8QXN - chains C and D of the 4 polymer chains in the assembly; structure by electron microscopy, 2.98 A resolution.

[Chain C (and D)]
Name: Deoxynucleoside triphosphate triphosphohydrolase SAMHD1
Organism: Homo sapiens
Notes: chain D of this document is another copy of the same molecule, construct and numbering; everything in this record applies to it too
UniProt: Q9Y3Z3 (SAMH1_HUMAN); numbering as in UniProt (aligned over 1-626)
Sequence (626 residues; row label = number of the first residue in the row):
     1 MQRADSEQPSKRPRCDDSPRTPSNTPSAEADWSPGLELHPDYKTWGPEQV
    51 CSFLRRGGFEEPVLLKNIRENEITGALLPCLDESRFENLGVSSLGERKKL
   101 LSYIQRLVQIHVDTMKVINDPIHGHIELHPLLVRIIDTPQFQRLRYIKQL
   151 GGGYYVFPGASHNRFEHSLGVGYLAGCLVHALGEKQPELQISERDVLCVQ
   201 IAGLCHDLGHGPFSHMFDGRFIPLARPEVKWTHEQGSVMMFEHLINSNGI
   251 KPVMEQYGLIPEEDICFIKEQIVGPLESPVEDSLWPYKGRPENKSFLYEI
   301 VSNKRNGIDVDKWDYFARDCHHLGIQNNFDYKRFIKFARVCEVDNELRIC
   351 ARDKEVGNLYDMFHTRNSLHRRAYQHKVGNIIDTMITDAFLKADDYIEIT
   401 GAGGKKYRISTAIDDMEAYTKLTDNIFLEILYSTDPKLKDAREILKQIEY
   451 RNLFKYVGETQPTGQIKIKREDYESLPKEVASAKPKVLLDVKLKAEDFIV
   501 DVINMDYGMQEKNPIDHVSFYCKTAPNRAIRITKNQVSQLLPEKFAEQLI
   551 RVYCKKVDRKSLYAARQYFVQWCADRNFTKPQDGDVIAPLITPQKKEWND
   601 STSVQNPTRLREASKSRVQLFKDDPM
Unresolved in the structure: 1-113, 276-283, 506-517, 522-544, 579-626 (chain D: 1-113, 277-283, 579-626)
Curated features (UniProtKB/Swiss-Prot):
  - active site: H233
  - binding site (GTP): K116, V117, D137, Q142, R145, R451, K455, K523
  - binding site (dATP): N119, Q149, V156, R164, H210, H215, K312, Y315, D319, R333, R352, K354, N358, R366, Q375, H376, K377, K523
  - binding site (dCTP): N119, Q149, V156, R164, H210, H215, K312, Y315, D319, R333, R352, K354, R366, R372, Q375, H376, K377, K523
  - binding site (dGTP): N119, Q149, L150, V156, R164, K312, Y315, D319, R333, R352, K354, N358, R366, Y374, Q375, H376, K377, K523
  - binding site (dTTP): N119, Q149, V156, R164, H210, H215, K312, Y315, D319, R333, R352, K354, Q375, H376, K377, K523
  - binding site (Mn(2+)): H167, H206, D207, D311
  - modified residue: M1 (N-acetylmethionine), S18 (Phosphoserine), T21 (Phosphothreonine), T25 (Phosphothreonine), S33 (Phosphoserine), S93 (Phosphoserine), T592 (Microbial infection: Phosphothreonine)
  - cross-link (Glycyl lysine isopeptide (Lys-Gly)): K467 (interchain with G-Cter in SUMO2), K469 (interchain with G-Cter in SUMO2), K492 (interchain with G-Cter in SUMO2), K622 (interchain with G-Cter in SUMO2)
  - natural variant: D120 to H123 (deletion: In AGS5), H123 (H123P: In AGS5), R143 (R143C: In AGS5; R143H: In AGS5), R145 (R145Q: In AGS5), H167 (H167Y: In AGS5), I201 (I201N: In AGS5 and CHBL2), G209 (G209S: In AGS5), M254 (M254V: In AGS5), R290 (R290H: In AGS5), L369 (L369S: In AGS5), M385 (M385V: In AGS5), I448 (I448T: In AGS5), 1 further natural variant entry in UniProt
  - mutagenesis: L77 (L77F: Increased stability of the tetramer and increased deoxynucleoside triphosphate (dNTPase) activity; when associated with F-77 and F-80 and R-111), C80 (C80F: Increased stability of the tetramer and increased deoxynucleoside triphosphate (dNTPase) activity; when associated with F-77 and R-111), H111 (H111R: Increased stability of the tetramer and increased deoxynucleoside triphosphate (dNTPase) activity; when associated with F-77 and F-80), D137 (D137A: Impairs homotetramerization and nearly abolishes dNTPase activity), Q142 (Q142E/A: Impairs homotetramerization and nearly abolishes dNTPase activity; when associated with K-145), R143 (R143A: Abolished ability to restrict infection by viruses), R145 (R145A: Impairs homotetramerization and nearly abolishes dNTPase activity. Abolished ability to restrict infection by viruses; R145K: Impairs homotetramerization and nearly abolishes dNTPase activity ...), Q149 (Q149A: Abolished dNTPase activity without affecting homotetramerization. Abolished dNTPase activity; when associated with A-319), R164 (R164A: Abolished ability to restrict infection by viruses), H167 (H167A: Abolished ability to restrict infection by viruses), H206 to D207 (Abolishes zinc binding and dNTPase activity. Does not affect ability to promote DNA end resection at stalled replication forks), H206 (H206A: Abolished ability to restrict infection by viruses), 33 further mutagenesis entries in UniProt
Ion coordination: Fe ion: H167, H206, D207, Y315; Mg2+ near D207 (its only coordinating residue here)
Ligand contacts:
  - 2'-deoxyadenosine 5'-triphosphate (DTP), molecule 1: V117, I118, N119, H125
  - 2'-deoxyadenosine 5'-triphosphate (DTP), molecule 2: V156, F157, I325, R372, H376, V378
  - GTP (guanosine-5'-triphosphate), molecule 1: K116, V117, I118, V133, I136, D137, Q142, R145, F165
  - GTP, molecule 2: Y155, V156, P158, V378, R451, L453
From the paper describing this entry:
  - catalytic residues: H215
  - mutagenesis - R164A, H215A: abolished catalytic activity
  - mutagenesis - R366A (300-fold), Q375A (15 to 20-fold), Q375N (15 to 20-fold): decreased catalytic activity

[How chain C and chain D interact]
Pairs across the interface (47):
  I118(C) with P158(D), hydrophobic
  N119(C) with F157(D); P158(D); L323(D), hydrogen bond (side chain-backbone)
  P121(C) with G159(D); H322(D)
  D137(C) with R451(D)
  P139(C) with E449(D); Y450(D)
  Q142(C) with E449(D)
  R145(C) with Y154(D), hydrogen bond (side chain-backbone); Y155(D)
  Y146(C) with Y155(D), hydrogen bond; F427(D)
  Y154(C) with R145(D); N163(D), hydrogen bond; E166(D)
  Y155(C) with R145(D); Y146(D), hydrogen bond
  P158(C) with N119(D); E166(D)
  G159(C) with P121(D)
  S161(C) with S161(D), hydrogen bond (side chain-backbone); H162(D); N163(D)
  H162(C) with S161(D)
  N163(C) with Y154(D), hydrogen bond
  E166(C) with Y154(D); P158(D)
  H321(C) with H321(D), hydrogen bond
  H322(C) with P121(D); H322(D)
  L323(C) with N119(D)
  N425(C) with N425(D), hydrogen bond; L428(D)
  F427(C) with Y146(D)
  L428(C) with N425(D)
  E429(C) with N425(D); E429(D)
  Y432(C) with K421(D); T423(D)
  E449(C) with T138(D); P139(D); Q142(D)
  Y450(C) with D137(D); P139(D)
  R451(C) with D137(D)
Also at the interface, not in a pair above, chain C (33 interface residues in all): F165, N248, T420, K421, T423, T434
Also at the interface, not in a pair above, chain D (36 interface residues in all): I118, F165, G324, T400, T420, Y432, T434

[In short]
33 residues of chain C face 36 of chain D across their interface, with 9 hydrogen bonds. Polar contacts
include N119(C)-L323(D), R145(C)-Y154(D) and Y146(C)-Y155(D). Bound to chain C: 2'-deoxyadenosine
5'-triphosphate and GTP. From the paper: the catalytic residue H215(C); R366A, Q375A and Q375N of chain C
reduce catalytic activity; 5 substitutions were tested in all.
Chain C and chain D are both Deoxynucleoside triphosphate triphosphohydrolase SAMHD1 (Homo sapiens); the
structure, Cryo-EM structure of tetrameric human SAMHD1 State IV - Depleted relaxed, was determined by
electron microscopy, deposited together with 8QXJ, 8QXK, 8QXL, 8QXM and 8QXO.
